4LNV - chain A; structure by X-ray diffraction, 3.70 A resolution.

# Chain A
Protein: Thioester-containing protein I
From: Anopheles gambiae
Notes: fragment: Thioester-containing protein I
UniProt: Q9GYW4 (Q9GYW4_ANOGA); numbering as in UniProt (aligned over 22-1338)
Amino-acid sequence (1323 residues; each row starts with the number of its first residue):
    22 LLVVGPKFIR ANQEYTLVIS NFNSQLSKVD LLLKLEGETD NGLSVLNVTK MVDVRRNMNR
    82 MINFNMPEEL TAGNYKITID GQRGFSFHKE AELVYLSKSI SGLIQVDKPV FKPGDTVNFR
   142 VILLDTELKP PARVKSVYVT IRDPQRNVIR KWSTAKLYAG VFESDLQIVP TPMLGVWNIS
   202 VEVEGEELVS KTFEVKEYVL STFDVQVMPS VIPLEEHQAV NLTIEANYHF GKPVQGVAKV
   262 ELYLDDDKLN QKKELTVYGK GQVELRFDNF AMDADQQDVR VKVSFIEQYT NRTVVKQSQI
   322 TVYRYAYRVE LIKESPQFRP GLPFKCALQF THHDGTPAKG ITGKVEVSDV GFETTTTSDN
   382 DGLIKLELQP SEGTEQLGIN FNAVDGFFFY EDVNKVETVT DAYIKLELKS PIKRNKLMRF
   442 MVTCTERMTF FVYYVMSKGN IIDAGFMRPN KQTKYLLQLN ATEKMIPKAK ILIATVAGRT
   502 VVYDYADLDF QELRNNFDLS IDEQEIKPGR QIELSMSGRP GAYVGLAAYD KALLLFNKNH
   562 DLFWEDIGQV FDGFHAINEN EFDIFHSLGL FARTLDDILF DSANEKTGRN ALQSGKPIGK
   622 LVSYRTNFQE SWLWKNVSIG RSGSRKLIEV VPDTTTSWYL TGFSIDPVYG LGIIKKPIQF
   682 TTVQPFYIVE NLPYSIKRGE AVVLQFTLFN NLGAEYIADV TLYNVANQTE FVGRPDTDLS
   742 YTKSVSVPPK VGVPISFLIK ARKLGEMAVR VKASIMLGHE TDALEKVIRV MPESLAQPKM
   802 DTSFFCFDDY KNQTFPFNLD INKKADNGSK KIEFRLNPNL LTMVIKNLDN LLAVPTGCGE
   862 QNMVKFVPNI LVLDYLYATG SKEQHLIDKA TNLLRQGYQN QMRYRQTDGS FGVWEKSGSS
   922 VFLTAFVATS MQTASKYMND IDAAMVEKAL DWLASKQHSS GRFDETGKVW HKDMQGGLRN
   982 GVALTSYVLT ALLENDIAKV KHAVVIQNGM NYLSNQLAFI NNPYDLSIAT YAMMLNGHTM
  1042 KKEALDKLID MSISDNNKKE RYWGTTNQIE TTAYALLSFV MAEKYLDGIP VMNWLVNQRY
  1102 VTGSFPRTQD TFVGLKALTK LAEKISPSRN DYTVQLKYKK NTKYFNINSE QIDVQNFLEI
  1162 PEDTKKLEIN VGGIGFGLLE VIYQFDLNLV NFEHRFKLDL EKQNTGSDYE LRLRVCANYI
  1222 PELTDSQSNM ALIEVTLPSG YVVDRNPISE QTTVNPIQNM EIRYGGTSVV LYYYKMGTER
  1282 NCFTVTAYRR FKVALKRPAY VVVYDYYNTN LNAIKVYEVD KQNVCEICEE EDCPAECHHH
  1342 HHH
Not modelled in the structure: 561-562, 575-582, 606-628, 822-829, 1339-1344
Construct notes: expression tag (1339-1344)
Swiss-Prot annotation at these positions:
  - region: Glu580 to Gly609 (May contain the cleavage site)
  - glycosylation (N-linked (GlcNAc...) asparagine): Asn68, Asn199, Asn242, Asn312, Asn481, Asn637, Asn728, Asn813, Asn828
  - cross-link: Cys859 to Gln862 (Isoglutamyl cysteine thioester (Cys-Gln))
Disulfides: Cys1217-Cys1283, Cys1326-Cys1338, Cys1329-Cys1334
Covalent attachments: N-acetylglucosamine (NAG) linked to Asn68, Asn242, Asn312, Asn481, Asn637, Asn728, Asn813; covalent link Cys859-Gln862
Reported in the primary citation:
  - conformationally variable residues (domain motion, loop rearrangement, side-chain flip): Lys217 to Ser222, Gly919, Glu966 to Gly968, Tyr1275
  - contacts within the chain: Val914-Gly919 (backbone contact), Ser921-Glu966 (hydrogen bond), Phe923-Glu966, Gly858-Asn1260 (hydrogen bond)

# Summary
Covalently linked N-acetylglucosamine: at Asn68, Asn242, Asn312, Asn481, Asn637 and Asn728 and 1 more. From
the paper: conformational variability at Lys217, Gly919 and Glu966 among others; contacts within the chain
involving Gly919, Val914 and Glu966 among others.
Chain A is Thioester-containing protein I (Anopheles gambiae); the structure, Crystal Structure of TEP1s, was
determined by X-ray diffraction.
